PDB entry 1V0P | X-ray diffraction, 2.00 A resolution | chain A

== Chain A ==
Protein: Cell division control protein 2 homolog
Source organism: Plasmodium falciparum
Notes: EC 2.7.1.22, 2.7.1.23
Reference sequence: Q07785 (CDC2H_PLAFK); residue numbers follow UniProt; this construct covers 1-288
Sequence (288 residues; each row starts with the number of its first residue):
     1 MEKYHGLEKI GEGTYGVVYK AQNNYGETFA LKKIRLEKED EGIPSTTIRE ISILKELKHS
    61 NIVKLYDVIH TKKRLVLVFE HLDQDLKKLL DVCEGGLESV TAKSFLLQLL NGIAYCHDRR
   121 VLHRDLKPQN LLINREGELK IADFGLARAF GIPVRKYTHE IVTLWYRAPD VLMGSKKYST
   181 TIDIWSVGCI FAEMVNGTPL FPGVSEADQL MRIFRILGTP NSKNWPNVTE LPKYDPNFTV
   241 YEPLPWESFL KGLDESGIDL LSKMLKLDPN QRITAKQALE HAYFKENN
Not modelled in the structure: 152-160, 287-288
Sequence notes: engineered mutation I161 (Val in Q07785)
Small-molecule neighbours: purvalanol b (PVB): I10, G11, E12, G13, V18, A30, K32, V63, F79, E80, H81, L82, D83, Q84, D85, K88, Q129, L132, A142
Swiss-Prot annotation at these positions:
  - active site: D125 (Proton acceptor)
  - binding site (ATP): I10 to V18, K32
  - modified residue: T14 (Phosphothreonine), Y15 (Phosphotyrosine), T158 (Phosphothreonine)
Reported in the primary citation:
  - binding site for purvalanol b: I10, G11, E12, G13, V18, A30, F79, Q84, D85, Q129, L132
  - catalytic residues: D125 (proposed by the authors, not directly observed)
  - mutagenesis - T158A: unchanged catalytic activity

== Summary ==
Ligands of chain A: purvalanol b. UniProt lists active-site residue D125 and 10 ATP-binding residues. The
paper reports the catalytic residue D125; T158A leaves catalytic activity unchanged.
Chain A is Cell division control protein 2 homolog (Plasmodium falciparum); the structure, Structure of P.
falciparum PfPK5-Purvalanol B ligand complex, was determined by X-ray diffraction, deposited together with
1V0O, 1V0B and 1OB3.
